Entry 4HMY (X-ray diffraction, 7.00 A resolution (low resolution: residue-level contacts below are approximate; hydrogen-bond / salt-bridge calls are withheld)); this record covers chains B and C of the 5 polymer chains in the assembly.

# Chain B
Molecule: AP-1 complex subunit beta-1
Organism: Homo sapiens
UniProtKB: Q10567 (AP1B1_HUMAN); numbering as in UniProt (aligned over 1-584)
Amino-acid sequence (586 residues; numbered -1 to 584; the number before each row is that of its first residue; numbers below 1 keep their minus sign (Gly-1 is residue -1)):
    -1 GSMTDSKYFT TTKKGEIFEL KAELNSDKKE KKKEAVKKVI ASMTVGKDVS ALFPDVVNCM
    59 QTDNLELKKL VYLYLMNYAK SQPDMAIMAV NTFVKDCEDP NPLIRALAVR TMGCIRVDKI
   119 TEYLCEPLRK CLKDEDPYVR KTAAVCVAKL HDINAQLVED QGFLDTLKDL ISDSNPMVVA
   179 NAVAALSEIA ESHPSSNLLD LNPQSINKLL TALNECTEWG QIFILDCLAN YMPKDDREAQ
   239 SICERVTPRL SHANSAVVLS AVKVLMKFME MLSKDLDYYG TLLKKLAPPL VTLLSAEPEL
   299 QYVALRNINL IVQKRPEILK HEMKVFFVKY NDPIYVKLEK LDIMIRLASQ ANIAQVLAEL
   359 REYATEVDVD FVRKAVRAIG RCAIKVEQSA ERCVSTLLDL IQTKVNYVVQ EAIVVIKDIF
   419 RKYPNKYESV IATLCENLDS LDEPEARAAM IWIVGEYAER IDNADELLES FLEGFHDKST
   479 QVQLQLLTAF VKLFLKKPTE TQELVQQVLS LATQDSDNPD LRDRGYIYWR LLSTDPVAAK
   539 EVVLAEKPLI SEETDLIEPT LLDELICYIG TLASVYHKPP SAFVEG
Unresolved in the structure: -1 to 11, 575-584
Construct notes: expression tag (-1 to 0); variant Arg359 (Lys in Q10567), Lys476 (Glu in Q10567); engineered mutation Phe488 (Ile in Q10567)
UniProt features mapped onto this chain:
  - modified residue: Lys318 (N6-acetyllysine), Tyr574 (3'-nitrotyrosine)

# Chain C
Molecule: ADP-ribosylation factor 1
Organism: Homo sapiens
UniProtKB: P84077 (ARF1_HUMAN); numbering as in UniProt (aligned over 17-181)
Amino-acid sequence (172 residues; numbered 10 to 181; the number before each row is that of its first residue):
    10 MHHHHHHEMR ILMVGLDAAG KTTILYKLKL GEIVTTIPTI GFNVETVEYK NISFTVWDVG
    70 GLDKIRPLWR HYFQNTQGLI FVVDSNDRER VNEAREELMR MLAEDELRDA VLLVFANKQD
   130 LPNAMNAAEI TDKLGLHSLR HRNWYIQATC ATSGDGLYEG LDWLSNQLRN QK
Unresolved in the structure: 10-16
Construct notes: expression tag (10-16); engineered mutation Leu71 (Gln in P84077)
UniProt features mapped onto this chain:
  - binding site (GTP): Gly24 to Thr32, Asn126 to Asp129, Ala160
Bound ions: Mg2+: Thr31, Thr48 (together with GTP)
Residues lining bound ligands: GTP (guanosine-5'-triphosphate): Leu25, Asp26, Ala27, Ala28, Gly29, Lys30, Thr31, Thr32, Thr45, Ile46, Pro47, Thr48, Asp67, Val68, Gly69, Gly70, Leu71, Asn126, Lys127, Asp129, Cys159, Ala160, Thr161
Reported in the primary citation:
  - mutagenesis - I49D: abolished binding to AP-1
  - mutagenesis - W172D: increased binding to AP-1

# How chain B and chain C interact
Pairs across the interface (24):
  Asn23(B) with Arg19(C); Gln83(C)
  Pro52(B) with His80(C)
  Asn56(B) with Phe51(C); Trp66(C); Tyr81(C)
  Gln59(B) with Phe51(C); Val53(C)
  Ile85(B) with Ile49(C); Ile74(C)
  Met86(B) with Ile49(C); Gly50(C); Tyr81(C)
  Ala87(B) with Gly50(C)
  Val88(B) with Ile49(C)
  Asn89(B) with Pro47(C); Thr48(C); Ile49(C); Gly50(C)
  Thr90(B) with Gly50(C)
  Lys93(B) with Tyr35(C); Asn52(C)
  Lys117(B) with Lys73(C)
  Tyr121(B) with Ile49(C)
Also at the interface, not in a pair above, chain B (18 interface residues in all): Asp25, Val55, Asp82, Met83, Val92
Also at the interface, not in a pair above, chain C (19 interface residues in all): Thr45, Ile46, Leu77, Asn84
Interface features reported in the paper:
  - interface residues, chain B: Gln59(B), Ile85(B), Asn89(B)
  - interface residues, chain C: Tyr35(C), Ile46(C), Ile49(C), Gly50(C), Phe51(C), Asn52(C), Val53(C), Trp66(C), Lys73(C), Ile74(C), Leu77(C), His80(C), Tyr81(C), Gln83(C)

# In short
18 residues of chain B face 19 of chain C across their interface. Chain C binds GTP. The Mg2+ site is built by
Thr31(C) and Thr48(C). From UniProt: 14 GTP-binding residues on chain C. The paper reports that I49D of chain
C abolishes binding to AP-1; interface residues Gln59(B), Ile85(B) and Tyr35(C) among others.
Here chain B is AP-1 complex subunit beta-1 and chain C is ADP-ribosylation factor 1, both from Homo sapiens.
Entry 4HMY (Structural basis for recruitment and activation of the AP-1 clathrin adaptor complex by Arf1) was
determined by X-ray diffraction.
